Entry 9FJR (electron microscopy, 3.43 A resolution); this record covers chains d and f of the 7 polymer chains in the assembly.

Chain d:
Protein: DNA-directed RNA polymerase subunit beta'
Source organism: Mycobacterium tuberculosis H37Rv
Notes: EC 2.7.7.6
UniProt: P9WGY7 (RPOC_MYCTU); residues 4-1316 here = UniProt positions 4-1316
Sequence (1319 residues; numbered 4 to 1322; the number before each row is that of its first residue):
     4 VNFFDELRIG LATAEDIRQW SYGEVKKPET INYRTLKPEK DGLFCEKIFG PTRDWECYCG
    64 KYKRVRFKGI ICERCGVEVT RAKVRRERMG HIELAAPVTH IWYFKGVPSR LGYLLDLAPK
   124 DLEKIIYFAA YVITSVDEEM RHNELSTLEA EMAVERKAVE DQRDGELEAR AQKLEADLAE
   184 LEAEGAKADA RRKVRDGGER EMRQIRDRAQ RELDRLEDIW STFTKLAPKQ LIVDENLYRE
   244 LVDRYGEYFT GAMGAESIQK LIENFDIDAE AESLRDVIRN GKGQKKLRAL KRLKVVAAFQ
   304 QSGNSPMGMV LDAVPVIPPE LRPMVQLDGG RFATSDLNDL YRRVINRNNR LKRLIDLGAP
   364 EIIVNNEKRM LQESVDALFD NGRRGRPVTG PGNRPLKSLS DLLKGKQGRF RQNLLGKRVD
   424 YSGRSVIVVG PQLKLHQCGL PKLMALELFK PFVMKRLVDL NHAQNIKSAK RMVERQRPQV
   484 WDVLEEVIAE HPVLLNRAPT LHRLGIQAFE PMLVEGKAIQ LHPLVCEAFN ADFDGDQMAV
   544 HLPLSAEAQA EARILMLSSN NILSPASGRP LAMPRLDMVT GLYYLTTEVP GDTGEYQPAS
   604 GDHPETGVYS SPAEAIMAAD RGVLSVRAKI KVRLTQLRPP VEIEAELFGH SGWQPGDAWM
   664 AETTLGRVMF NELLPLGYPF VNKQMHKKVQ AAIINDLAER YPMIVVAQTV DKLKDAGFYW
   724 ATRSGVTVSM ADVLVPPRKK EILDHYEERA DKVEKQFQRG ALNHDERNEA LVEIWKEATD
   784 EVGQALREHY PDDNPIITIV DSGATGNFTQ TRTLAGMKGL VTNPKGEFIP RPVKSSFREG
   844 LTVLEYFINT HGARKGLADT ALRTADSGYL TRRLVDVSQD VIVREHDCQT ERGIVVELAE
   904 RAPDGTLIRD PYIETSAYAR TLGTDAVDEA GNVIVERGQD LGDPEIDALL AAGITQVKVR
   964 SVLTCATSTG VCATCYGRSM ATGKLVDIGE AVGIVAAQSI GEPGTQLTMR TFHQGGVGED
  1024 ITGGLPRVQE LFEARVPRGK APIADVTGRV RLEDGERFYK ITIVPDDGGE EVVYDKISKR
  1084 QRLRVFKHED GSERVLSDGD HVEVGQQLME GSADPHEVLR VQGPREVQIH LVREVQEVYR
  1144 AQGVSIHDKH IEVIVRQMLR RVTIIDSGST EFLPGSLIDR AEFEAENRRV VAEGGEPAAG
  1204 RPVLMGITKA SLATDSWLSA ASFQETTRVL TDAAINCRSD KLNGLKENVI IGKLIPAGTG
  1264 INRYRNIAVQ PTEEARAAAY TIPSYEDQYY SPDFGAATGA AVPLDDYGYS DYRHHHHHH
Unresolved in the structure: 1013-1023, 1284-1322
Construct notes: expression tag (1317-1322)
UniProt features mapped onto this chain:
  - binding site (Zn(2+)): Cys60, Cys62, Cys75, Cys78, Cys891, Cys968, Cys975, Cys978
  - binding site (Mg(2+)): Asp535, Asp537, Asp539
Ion coordination: Zn2+ site 1: Cys60, Cys62, Cys75, Cys78; Mg2+: Asp535, Asp537, Asp539; Zn2+ site 2: Cys891, Cys968, Cys975, Cys978

Chain f:
Protein: RNA polymerase sigma factor SigB
Source organism: Mycobacterium tuberculosis H37Rv
UniProt: P9WGI5 (SIGB_MYCTU); numbering as in UniProt (aligned over 1-323)
Sequence (343 residues; row label = number of the first residue in the row; numbers below 1 keep their minus sign (Met-19 is residue -19)):
   -19 MGSSHHHHHH SSGLVPRGSH MADAPTRATT SRVDSDLDAQ SPAADLVRVY LNGIGKTALL
    41 NAAGEVELAK RIEAGLYAEH LLETRKRLGE NRKRDLAAVV RDGEAARRHL LEANLRLVVS
   101 LAKRYTGRGM PLLDLIQEGN LGLIRAMEKF DYTKGFKFST YATWWIRQAI TRGMADQSRT
   161 IRLPVHLVEQ VNKLARIKRE MHQHLGREAT DEELAAESGI PIDKINDLLE HSRDPVSLDM
   221 PVGSEEEAPL GDFIEDAEAM SAENAVIAEL LHTDIRSVLA TLDEREHQVI RLRFGLDDGQ
   281 PRTLDQIGKL FGLSRERVRQ IERDVMSKLR HGERADRLRS YAS
Unresolved in the structure: -19 to 23
Construct notes: initiating methionine (-19); expression tag (-18 to 0)
UniProt features mapped onto this chain:
  - DNA-binding region: Leu284 to Arg303 (H-T-H motif)
  - region: Asp25 to Glu59 (Sigma-70 factor domain-1)
  - motif: Asp114 to Gln117 (Polymerase core binding)

How chain d and chain f interact:
Residue-residue contacts - 71 pairs, chain d then chain f:
  Glu32(d) with Arg162(f), salt bridge
  Ile34(d) with Ile161(f), hydrophobic
  Tyr36(d) with Leu163(f), hydrophobic; Pro164(f); Leu167(f), hydrophobic; His211(f)
  Arg69(d) with Asp277(f); Asp278(f), hydrogen bond (side chain-backbone); Gly279(f)
  Glu238(d) with Lys36(f), salt bridge
  Asn239(d) with Lys36(f), hydrogen bond
  Arg242(d) with Lys36(f)
  Pro326(d) with Leu218(f)
  Val328(d) with Leu218(f), hydrophobic; Ile234(f), hydrophobic
  Leu330(d) with Val216(f), hydrophobic; Ile234(f), hydrophobic
  Arg334(d) with Arg213(f); Asp214(f), hydrogen bond (side chain-backbone); Val216(f)
  Phe335(d) with Ile161(f), hydrophobic; Pro215(f); Val216(f), hydrogen bond (backbone-backbone)
  Ala336(d) with Val216(f); Leu218(f), hydrophobic
  Thr337(d) with Val216(f), hydrogen bond (backbone-backbone); Ser217(f); Leu218(f), hydrogen bond (backbone-backbone)
  Ser338(d) with Asp219(f)
  Asp339(d) with Ser217(f), hydrogen bond; Asp219(f)
  Arg345(d) with Gln157(f), hydrogen bond (side chain-backbone); Ser158(f); Arg159(f); Thr160(f)
  Asn349(d) with Gln157(f)
  Arg353(d) with Asp114(f), salt bridge; Gln117(f); Glu118(f), salt bridge; Gln157(f), hydrogen bond
  Arg356(d) with Glu118(f), salt bridge; Leu121(f)
  Leu357(d) with Leu121(f), hydrophobic
  Leu360(d) with Ile124(f), hydrophobic
  Ala362(d) with Ile124(f), hydrophobic
  Pro363(d) with Arg88(f); Leu91(f)
  Ile365(d) with Gly33(f); Ile34(f)
  Ile366(d) with Leu95(f), hydrophobic; Gln117(f); Asn120(f)
  Asn369(d) with Tyr30(f); Gln117(f), hydrogen bond
  Glu370(d) with Gln117(f)
  Arg372(d) with Val29(f); Tyr30(f)
  Met373(d) with Leu113(f), hydrophobic
  Glu376(d) with Leu26(f)
  Arg387(d) with Ala24(f)
  Arg397(d) with Met220(f)
  Lys400(d) with Asp219(f), salt bridge
  Gln467(d) with Asp316(f)
  Asn468(d) with Ser320(f), hydrogen bond; Tyr321(f)
  Ile469(d) with Leu250(f), hydrophobic
  Lys470(d) with Ile247(f); Ser320(f); Ser323(f)
  Lys473(d) with Ala242(f); Val246(f)
Also at the interface, not in a pair above, chain d (44 interface residues in all): Thr33, Arg37, Met327, Asp342, Arg346
Also at the interface, not in a pair above, chain f (52 interface residues in all): Glu92, Gly109, Pro111, His166, Leu230
Interface features reported in the paper:
  - interface residues, chain f: Ile247(f), Leu250(f), Asp278(f), Asp316(f), Tyr321(f), Ser323(f)

In short:
44 residues of chain d face 52 of chain f across their interface, with 11 hydrogen bonds and 6 salt bridges.
Among the polar pairs are Glu32(d)-Arg162(f), Glu238(d)-Lys36(f) and Arg353(d)-Asp114(f). Curated annotation
(UniProt) lists 8 Zn2+-binding residues and 3 Mg2+-binding residues on chain d. From the paper: interface
residues Ile247(f), Leu250(f) and Asp278(f) among others.
Here chain d is DNA-directed RNA polymerase subunit beta' and chain f is RNA polymerase sigma factor SigB,
both from Mycobacterium tuberculosis H37Rv. Entry 9FJR (Cryo-EM structure of Mycobacterium tuberculosis
sigma-B RNA polymerase bound to -10 promoter element ssDNA oligo - ...) was determined by electron microscopy,
deposited together with 9FJP and 9FJS.
